PDB entry 7SBG | X-ray diffraction, 3.34 A resolution | chains H and C of the 3 polymer chains in the assembly

Chain H:
Protein: Fab/IgE Heavy chain
From: Mus musculus
Notes: antibody fragment or engineered binder
Sequence (209 residues; each row starts with the number of its first residue):
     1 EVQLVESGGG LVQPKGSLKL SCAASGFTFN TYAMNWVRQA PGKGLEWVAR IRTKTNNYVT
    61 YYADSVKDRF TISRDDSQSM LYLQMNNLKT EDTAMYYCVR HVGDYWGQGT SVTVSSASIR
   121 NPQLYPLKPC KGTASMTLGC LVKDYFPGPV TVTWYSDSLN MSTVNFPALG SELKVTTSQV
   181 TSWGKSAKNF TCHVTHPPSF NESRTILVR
Disordered / not traced: 131-136
Disulfide bonds: Cys22-Cys98, Cys140-Cys192
Glycans and other covalent adducts: glycan linked to Asn189
Reported in the primary citation:
  - post-translational modification sites: Asn189

Chain C:
Protein: Profilin-2
From: Hevea brasiliensis
UniProtKB: Q9STB6 (PROF2_HEVBR); numbering as in UniProt (aligned over 1-131)
Sequence (135 residues; row label = number of the first residue in the row; numbers below 1 keep their minus sign (Asp-3 is residue -3)):
    -3 DDDKMSWQAY VDDHLMCEIE GNHLSAAAII GQDGSVWAQS ANFPQFKSEE ITGIMSDFHE
    57 PGTLAPTGLY IGGTKYMVIQ GEPGAVIRGK KGPGGVTVKK TNQALIIGIY DEPMTPGQCN
   117 MIVERLGDYL IDQGY
Disordered / not traced: -3, 89
Differences from the reference sequence: expression tag (-3 to 0)
UniProt features mapped onto this chain:
  - motif: Ala81 to Thr97 (Involved in PIP2 interaction)
  - modified residue: Thr111 (Phosphothreonine)

Chain H / chain C interface:
Pairs across the interface (20):
  Thr31(H) with Ile127(C); Asp128(C); Gln129(C); Gly130(C), hydrogen bond (backbone-backbone)
  Tyr32(H) with Asp128(C); Gln129(C)
  Ala33(H) with Asp128(C), hydrogen bond (backbone-backbone)
  Arg50(H) with Asp128(C), salt bridge
  Arg52(H) with Asp124(C), salt bridge; Asp128(C), salt bridge
  Thr53(H) with Ile127(C); Asp128(C)
  Thr55(H) with Asn98(C), hydrogen bond
  Asn56(H) with Asp124(C); Ile127(C); Asp128(C)
  His101(H) with Tyr125(C), hydrogen bond (side chain-backbone); Asp128(C); Gln129(C)
  Val102(H) with Tyr125(C)
Interface features reported in the paper:
  - pairs named by the authors: Asn98(C)-Thr55(H) (hydrogen bond), Asp128(C)-Arg50(H) (salt bridge)
  - epitope / paratope residues, chain C: Asn98(C), Asp128(C)

In short:
The interface between chain H and chain C involves 10 residues on one side and 7 on the other; the contacts
include 4 hydrogen bonds and 3 salt bridges. Polar contacts include Arg50(H)-Asp128(C), Arg52(H)-Asp124(C) and
Arg52(H)-Asp128(C). The paper describes a hydrogen bond between Asn98(C) and Thr55(H); a salt bridge between
Asp128(C) and Arg50(H). From the paper: epitope/paratope residues Asn98(C) and Asp128(C); a modification site
at Asn189(H).
Here chain H is Fab/IgE Heavy chain (Mus musculus) and chain C is Profilin-2 (Hevea brasiliensis). Entry 7SBG
(Murine Fab/IgE in complex with profilin from Hevea brasieliensis (Hev b 8)) was determined by X-ray
diffraction together with 7SBD and 7SD2 from the same study.
